6CCV - chains D and F of the 11 polymer chains in the assembly; structure by X-ray diffraction, 3.05 A resolution.

# Chain D
Name: DNA-directed RNA polymerase subunit beta'
Organism: Mycobacterium smegmatis (strain ATCC 700084 / mc(2)155)
Notes: EC 2.7.7.6
Reference sequence: A0QS66 (RPOC_MYCS2); residues 1-1317 here = UniProt positions 1-1317
Amino-acid sequence (1317 residues; numbered 1 to 1317; the number before each row is that of its first residue):
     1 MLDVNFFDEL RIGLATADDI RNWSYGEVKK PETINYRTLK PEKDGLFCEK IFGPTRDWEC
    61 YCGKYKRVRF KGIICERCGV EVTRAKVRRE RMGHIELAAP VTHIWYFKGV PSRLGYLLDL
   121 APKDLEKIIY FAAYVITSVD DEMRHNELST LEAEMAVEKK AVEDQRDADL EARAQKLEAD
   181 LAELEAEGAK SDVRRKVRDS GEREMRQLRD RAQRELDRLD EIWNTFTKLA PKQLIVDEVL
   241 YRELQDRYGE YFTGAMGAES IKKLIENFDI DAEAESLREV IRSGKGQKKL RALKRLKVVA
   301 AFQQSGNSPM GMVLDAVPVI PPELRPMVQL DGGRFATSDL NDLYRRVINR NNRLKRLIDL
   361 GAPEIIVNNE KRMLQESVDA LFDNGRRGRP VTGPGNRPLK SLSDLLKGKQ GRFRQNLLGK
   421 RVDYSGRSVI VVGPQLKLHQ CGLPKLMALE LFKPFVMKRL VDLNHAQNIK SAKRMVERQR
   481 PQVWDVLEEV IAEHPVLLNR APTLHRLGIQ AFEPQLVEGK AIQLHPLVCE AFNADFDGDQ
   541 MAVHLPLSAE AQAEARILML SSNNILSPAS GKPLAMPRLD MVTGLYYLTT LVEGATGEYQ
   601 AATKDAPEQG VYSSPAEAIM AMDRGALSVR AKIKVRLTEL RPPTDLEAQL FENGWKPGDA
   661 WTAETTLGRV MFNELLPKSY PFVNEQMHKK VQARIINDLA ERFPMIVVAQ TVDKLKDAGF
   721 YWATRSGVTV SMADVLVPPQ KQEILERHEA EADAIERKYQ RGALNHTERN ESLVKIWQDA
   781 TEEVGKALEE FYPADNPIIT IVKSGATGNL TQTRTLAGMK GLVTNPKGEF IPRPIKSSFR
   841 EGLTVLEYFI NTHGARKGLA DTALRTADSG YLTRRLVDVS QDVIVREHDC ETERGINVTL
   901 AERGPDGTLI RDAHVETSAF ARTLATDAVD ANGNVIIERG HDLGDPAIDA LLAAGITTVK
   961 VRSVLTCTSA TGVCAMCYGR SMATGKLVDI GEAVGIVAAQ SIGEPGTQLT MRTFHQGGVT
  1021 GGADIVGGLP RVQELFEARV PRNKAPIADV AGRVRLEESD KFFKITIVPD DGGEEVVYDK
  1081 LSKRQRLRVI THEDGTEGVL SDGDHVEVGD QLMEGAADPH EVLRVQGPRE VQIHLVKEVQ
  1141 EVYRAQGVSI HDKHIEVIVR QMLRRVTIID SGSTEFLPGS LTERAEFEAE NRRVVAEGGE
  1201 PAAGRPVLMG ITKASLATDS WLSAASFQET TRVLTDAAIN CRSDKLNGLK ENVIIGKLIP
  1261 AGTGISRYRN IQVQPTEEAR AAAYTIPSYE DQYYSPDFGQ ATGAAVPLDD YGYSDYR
Disordered / not traced: 1-3, 907-909, 1012-1026, 1091-1097, 1172-1174, 1196-1201, 1284-1317
Metal / ion sites: Zn2+ site 1: Cys60, Cys62, Cys75, Cys78; Zn2+ site 2: Cys890, Cys967, Cys974, Cys977
Ligand contacts: glutamic acid (GLU): Arg886, Gly1264, Ile1265, Ser1266, Arg1267, Arg1269
Curated features (UniProtKB/Swiss-Prot):
  - binding site (Zn(2+)): Cys60, Cys62, Cys75, Cys78, Cys890, Cys967, Cys974, Cys977
  - binding site (Mg(2+)): Asp535, Asp537, Asp539

# Chain F
Name: RNA polymerase sigma factor SigA
Organism: Mycobacterium smegmatis (strain ATCC 700084 / mc(2)155)
Reference sequence: A0QW02 (A0QW02_MYCS2); residue numbers follow UniProt; this construct covers 1-466
Amino-acid sequence (466 residues; numbered 1 to 466; the number before each row is that of its first residue):
     1 MAATKASPAT EEPVKRTATK TPAKKAPAKR AAKSAAAKAG GKAPAKKAPA KRAAKGTAAK
    61 PEDGVTDDLE VTDDLEAEPG EDLDVEDTDL ELDDLDSDDD TAVEDEEEEA DAATPAVATA
   121 KAADDDIDEP SEKDKASGDF VWDEEESEAL RQARKDAELT ASADSVRAYL KQIGKVALLN
   181 AEEEVELAKR IEAGLYATQK LAELAEKGEK LPVQQRRDMQ WICRDGDRAK NHLLEANLRL
   241 VVSLAKRYTG RGMAFLDLIQ EGNLGLIRAV EKFDYTKGYK FSTYATWWIR QAITRAMADQ
   301 ARTIRIPVHM VEVINKLGRI QRELLQDLGR EPTPEELAKE MDITPEKVLE IQQYAREPIS
   361 LDQTIGDEGD SQLGDFIEDS EAVVAVDAVS FTLLQDQLQS VLETLSEREA GVVRLRFGLT
   421 DGQPRTLDEI GQVYGVTRER IRQIESKTMS KLRHPSRSQV LRDYLD
Disordered / not traced: 1-161

# Chain D / chain F interface
Pairs across the interface (72):
  Glu32(D) - Arg305(F)  salt bridge
  Thr33(D) - Thr303(F)  hydrogen bond (side chain-backbone)
  Thr33(D) - Ile304(F)
  Ile34(D) - Ile304(F)
  Tyr36(D) - Ile304(F)  hydrophobic
  Tyr36(D) - Arg305(F)
  Tyr36(D) - Ile306(F)  hydrophobic
  Tyr36(D) - Pro307(F)
  Tyr36(D) - Met310(F)
  Tyr36(D) - Tyr354(F)  hydrophobic
  Arg37(D) - Tyr354(F)
  Arg67(D) - Gly422(F)  hydrogen bond (side chain-backbone)
  Arg67(D) - Gln423(F)
  Arg67(D) - Pro424(F)
  Arg69(D) - Gln423(F)
  Arg69(D) - Arg425(F)
  Pro326(D) - Leu361(F)
  Met327(D) - Thr303(F)
  Met327(D) - Ile304(F)  hydrophobic
  Met327(D) - Pro358(F)  hydrophobic
  Leu330(D) - Ile377(F)  hydrophobic
  Arg334(D) - Arg356(F)
  Phe335(D) - Pro358(F)
  Phe335(D) - Ile359(F)  hydrogen bond (backbone-backbone)
  Ala336(D) - Ile359(F)
  Ala336(D) - Leu361(F)  hydrophobic
  Thr337(D) - Ile359(F)  hydrogen bond (backbone-backbone)
  Thr337(D) - Ser360(F)
  Thr337(D) - Leu361(F)  hydrogen bond (backbone-backbone)
  Ser338(D) - Asp362(F)
  Asp339(D) - Ser360(F)  hydrogen bond
  Asp339(D) - Asp362(F)  hydrogen bond (backbone-side chain)
  Asp342(D) - Thr303(F)  hydrogen bond
  Arg345(D) - Gln300(F)  hydrogen bond (side chain-backbone)
  Arg345(D) - Arg302(F)
  Arg345(D) - Thr303(F)
  Arg346(D) - Ala254(F)
  Arg350(D) - Ala254(F)
  Arg350(D) - Asp257(F)  salt bridge
  Arg353(D) - Asp257(F)  salt bridge
  Arg353(D) - Gln260(F)
  Arg353(D) - Glu261(F)  salt bridge
  Arg353(D) - Gln300(F)
  Arg356(D) - Leu264(F)
  Leu357(D) - Gln260(F)
  Leu357(D) - Leu264(F)  hydrophobic
  Pro363(D) - Leu234(F)
  Pro363(D) - Glu235(F)
  Ile365(D) - Glu235(F)
  Ile366(D) - Gln260(F)
  Asn369(D) - Tyr169(F)
  Asn369(D) - Gln260(F)  hydrogen bond
  Glu370(D) - Gln260(F)  hydrogen bond
  Arg372(D) - Ala168(F)
  Arg372(D) - Tyr169(F)
  Arg372(D) - Gln172(F)
  Met373(D) - Leu256(F)  hydrophobic
  Met373(D) - Asp257(F)
  Met373(D) - Gln260(F)
  Glu376(D) - Ser165(F)  hydrogen bond
  Arg389(D) - Asp164(F)  salt bridge
  Arg397(D) - Ser360(F)  hydrogen bond
  Lys400(D) - Asp362(F)
  Lys400(D) - Gln372(F)
  Asn468(D) - Asp463(F)  hydrogen bond
  Ile469(D) - Ser390(F)
  Ile469(D) - Leu393(F)  hydrophobic
  Lys470(D) - Ser390(F)
  Lys470(D) - Asp463(F)
  Lys470(D) - Asp466(F)
  Ser471(D) - Asp463(F)
  Lys473(D) - Val386(F)
Interface residues without a listed pair, chain D (47 interface residues in all): Asn35, Phe131, Glu238, Val328, Asn349, Leu360, Gln410, Met457
Interface residues without a listed pair, chain F (52 interface residues in all): Lys175, Lys230, Asn231, Leu238, Asn263, Ile267, Ala301, His309, Gln363, Asp370, Asp387, Val389, Tyr464

# Overview
The interface between chain D and chain F involves 47 residues on one side and 52 on the other, with 14
hydrogen bonds and 5 salt bridges. Polar pairs include Glu32(D)-Arg305(F), Arg350(D)-Asp257(F) and
Arg353(D)-Asp257(F). Chain D binds glutamic acid.
Here chain D is DNA-directed RNA polymerase subunit beta' and chain F is RNA polymerase sigma factor SigA,
both from Mycobacterium smegmatis (strain ATCC 700084 / mc(2)155). Entry 6CCV (Crystal structure of a
Mycobacterium smegmatis RNA polymerase transcription initiation complex with inhibitor Rifampicin) was
determined by X-ray diffraction (same publication as 6DCF and 6CCE).
